6VOA - chains H and E of the 9 polymer chains in the assembly; structure by electron microscopy, 4.00 A resolution.

[Chain H]
Molecule: Bardet-Biedl syndrome 18 protein
From: Bos taurus
UniProtKB: G3N2W1 (G3N2W1_BOVIN); residues 1-69 here = UniProt positions 1-69
Amino-acid sequence (69 residues; numbered 1 to 69; the number before each row is that of its first residue):
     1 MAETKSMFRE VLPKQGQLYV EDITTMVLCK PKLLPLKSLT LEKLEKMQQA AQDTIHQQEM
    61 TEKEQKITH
Disordered / not traced: 1-6, 59-69

[Chain E]
Molecule: Bardet-Biedl syndrome 4 protein homolog
From: Bos taurus
UniProtKB: Q1JQ97 (BBS4_BOVIN); numbering as in UniProt (aligned over 1-519)
Amino-acid sequence (519 residues; numbered 1 to 519; the number before each row is that of its first residue):
     1 MAEEKLSART QLPVSAESQK PVLKKAPEFP ILEKQNWLIH LYYIQKDYEA CKAVIKEQLQ
    61 ETHGLCEYAI YVQALIFRLE GNIQESLRLF QMCAFLSPQC ADNLKQVARS LFLLGKHKAA
   121 IEVYNEAAKL NQKDWEICHN LGVCYIYLKQ FDKAQDQLHN ALHLNRHDLT YIMLGKIFLL
   181 KGDLDKAIEI YKKAVEFSPE NTELLTTLGL LYLQLGIYQK AFEHLGNTLT YDPTNYKAIL
   241 AAGSMMQTHG DFDVALTKYK VVACAVIESP PLWNNIGMCF FGKKKYVAAI SCLKRANYLA
   301 PLDWKILYNL GLVHLTMQQY ASAFHFLSAA INFQPKMGEL YMLLAVALTN LEDSENAKRA
   361 YEEAVRLDKC NPLVNLNYAV LLYNQGEKRD ALAQYQEMEK KVNLLKYSSS LEFDPEMVEV
   421 AQKLGAALQV GEALVWTKPV KDPKSKHQTA STSKAAGFQQ PLGSNQALGQ AMSSAATCRK
   481 LSSGAGGTSQ LTKPPSLPLE PEPTVEAQPT EASAQTREK
Disordered / not traced: 1-31, 403-407, 425-519

[Chain H / chain E interface]
Contacting residue pairs (59; chain H residue first):
  Phe8(H) - Val380(E)
  Phe8(H) - Tyr383(E)  hydrophobic
  Phe8(H) - Asn384(E)  hydrogen bond (backbone-side chain)
  Phe8(H) - Glu416(E)
  Phe8(H) - Glu419(E)
  Phe8(H) - Val420(E)
  Phe8(H) - Lys423(E)
  Glu10(H) - Val346(E)
  Glu10(H) - Thr349(E)  hydrogen bond
  Glu10(H) - Asn350(E)
  Glu10(H) - Tyr361(E)  hydrogen bond
  Glu10(H) - Asn377(E)
  Glu10(H) - Val380(E)
  Val11(H) - Leu373(E)
  Val11(H) - Asn377(E)  hydrogen bond (backbone-side chain)
  Val11(H) - Glu412(E)
  Val11(H) - Glu416(E)
  Leu12(H) - Leu315(E)  hydrophobic
  Leu12(H) - Thr316(E)
  Leu12(H) - Val346(E)  hydrophobic
  Pro13(H) - Leu312(E)
  Pro13(H) - Leu343(E)
  Pro13(H) - Leu373(E)
  Lys14(H) - Phe281(E)
  Lys14(H) - Gly282(E)  hydrogen bond (side chain-backbone)
  Lys14(H) - Lys284(E)
  Gln15(H) - Thr248(E)  hydrogen bond (side chain-backbone)
  Gln15(H) - Leu312(E)
  Gly16(H) - Met278(E)
  Gly16(H) - Asn309(E)
  Gln17(H) - Asn274(E)  hydrogen bond (backbone-side chain)
  Gln17(H) - Tyr308(E)
  Gln17(H) - Asn309(E)  hydrogen bond (backbone-side chain)
  Gln17(H) - Met337(E)
  Leu18(H) - Ser244(E)
  Leu18(H) - Gln247(E)
  Leu18(H) - Thr248(E)
  Leu18(H) - Asn274(E)
  Leu18(H) - Asn275(E)
  Leu18(H) - Met278(E)  hydrophobic
  Leu18(H) - Lys305(E)
  Tyr19(H) - Leu240(E)
  Tyr19(H) - Ser244(E)
  Tyr19(H) - Pro271(E)  hydrophobic
  Tyr19(H) - Asn274(E)
  Tyr19(H) - Asn275(E)  hydrogen bond (backbone-side chain)
  Tyr19(H) - Asp303(E)
  Tyr19(H) - Lys305(E)
  Tyr19(H) - Ile306(E)
  Val20(H) - Leu210(E)
  Val20(H) - Leu213(E)  hydrophobic
  Val20(H) - Ala241(E)
  Val20(H) - Ser244(E)
  Glu21(H) - Leu210(E)
  Asp22(H) - Tyr236(E)  hydrogen bond
  Leu28(H) - Pro301(E)
  Leu28(H) - Leu302(E)  hydrophobic
  Lys30(H) - Tyr298(E)
  Pro31(H) - Tyr298(E)
Other interface residues (no listed pair), chain H (19 interface residues in all): Met7, Arg9
Other interface residues (no listed pair), chain E (49 interface residues in all): Ser269, Leu299, Trp304, Gln318, Met342, Leu381, Phe413

[Summary]
19 residues of chain H and 49 residues of chain E are in contact; the contacts include 10 hydrogen bonds.
Among the polar pairs are Phe8(H)-Asn384(E), Glu10(H)-Thr349(E) and Glu10(H)-Tyr361(E).
Here chain H is Bardet-Biedl syndrome 18 protein and chain E is Bardet-Biedl syndrome 4 protein homolog, both
from Bos taurus. Entry 6VOA (Cryo-EM structure of the BBSome-ARL6 complex) was determined by electron
microscopy, deposited together with 6VNW.
